Entry 7YEZ (electron microscopy, 3.40 A resolution); this record covers chains A and a of the 22 polymer chains in the assembly.

# Chain A (and a)
Molecule: RNA helicase
Organism: Mammalian orthoreovirus 3
Notes: EC 3.6.4.13; chain a of this document is another copy of the same molecule, construct and numbering; everything in this record applies to it too
UniProt: C9E874 (C9E874_9REOV); residue numbers follow UniProt; this construct covers 1-1275
Amino-acid sequence (1275 residues; row label = number of the first residue in the row):
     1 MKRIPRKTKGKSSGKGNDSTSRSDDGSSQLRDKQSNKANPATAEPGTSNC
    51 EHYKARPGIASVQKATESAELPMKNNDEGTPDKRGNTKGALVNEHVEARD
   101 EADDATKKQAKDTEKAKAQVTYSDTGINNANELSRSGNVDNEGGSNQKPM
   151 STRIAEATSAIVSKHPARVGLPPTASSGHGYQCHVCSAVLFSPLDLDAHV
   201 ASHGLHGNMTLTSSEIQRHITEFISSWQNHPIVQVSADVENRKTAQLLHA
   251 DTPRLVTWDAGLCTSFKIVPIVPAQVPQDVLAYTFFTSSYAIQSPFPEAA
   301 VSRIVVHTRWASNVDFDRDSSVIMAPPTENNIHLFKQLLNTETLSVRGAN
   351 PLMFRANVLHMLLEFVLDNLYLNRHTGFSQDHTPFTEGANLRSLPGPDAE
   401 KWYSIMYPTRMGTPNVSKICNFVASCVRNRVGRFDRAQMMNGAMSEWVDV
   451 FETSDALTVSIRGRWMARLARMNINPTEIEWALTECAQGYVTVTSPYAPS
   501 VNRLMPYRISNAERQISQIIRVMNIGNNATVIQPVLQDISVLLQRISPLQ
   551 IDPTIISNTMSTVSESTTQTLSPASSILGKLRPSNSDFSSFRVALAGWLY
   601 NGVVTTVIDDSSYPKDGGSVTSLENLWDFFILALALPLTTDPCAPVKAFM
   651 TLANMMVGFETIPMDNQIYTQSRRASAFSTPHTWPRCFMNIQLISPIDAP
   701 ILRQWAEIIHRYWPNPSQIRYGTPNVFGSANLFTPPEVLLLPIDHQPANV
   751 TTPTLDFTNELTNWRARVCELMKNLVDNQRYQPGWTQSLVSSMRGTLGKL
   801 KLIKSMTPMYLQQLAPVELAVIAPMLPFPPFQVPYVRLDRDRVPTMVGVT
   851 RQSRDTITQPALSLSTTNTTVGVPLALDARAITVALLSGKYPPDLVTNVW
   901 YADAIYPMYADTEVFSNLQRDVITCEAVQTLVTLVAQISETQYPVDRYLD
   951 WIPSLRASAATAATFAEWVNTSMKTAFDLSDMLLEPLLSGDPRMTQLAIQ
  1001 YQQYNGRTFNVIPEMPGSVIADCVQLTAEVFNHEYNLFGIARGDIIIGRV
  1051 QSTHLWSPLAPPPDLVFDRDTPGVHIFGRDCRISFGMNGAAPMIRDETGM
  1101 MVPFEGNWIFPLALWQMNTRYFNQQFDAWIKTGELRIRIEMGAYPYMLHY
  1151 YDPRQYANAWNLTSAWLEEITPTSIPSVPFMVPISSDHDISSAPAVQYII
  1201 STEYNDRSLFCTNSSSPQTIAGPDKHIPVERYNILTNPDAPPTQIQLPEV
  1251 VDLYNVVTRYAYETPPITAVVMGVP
Unresolved in the structure: 1-146, 1275 (chain a: 1-179, 209-216)

# Interface between chain A and chain a
Residue-residue contacts (99; chain A residue first):
  Ala167(A) with Thr568(a)
  Val169(A) with Leu571(a), hydrophobic
  Gly170(A) with Ser622(a), hydrogen bond (backbone-side chain); Glu624(a)
  Leu171(A) with Glu624(a)
  Pro172(A) with Ser622(a); Asn625(a)
  Thr174(A) with Asp616(a)
  Gln228(A) with Thr568(a), hydrogen bond
  Gln234(A) with Thr567(a); Thr568(a); Gln569(a)
  Asn241(A) with Val563(a)
  Leu339(A) with Pro893(a); Asp894(a)
  Leu352(A) with Val896(a), hydrophobic
  Met353(A) with Asp894(a)
  Gly526(A) with Lys799(a), hydrogen bond (backbone-side chain)
  Asn527(A) with Ser791(a); Ser792(a); Gly795(a); Thr796(a)
  Thr530(A) with Val563(a); Ser564(a)
  Val607(A) with Gln787(a)
  Asp610(A) with Thr786(a), hydrogen bond
  Tyr669(A) with Gln779(a), hydrogen bond (side chain-backbone); Arg780(a); Gln782(a), hydrogen bond (side chain-backbone); Pro783(a), hydrophobic
  Arg673(A) with Pro783(a)
  Ser676(A) with Thr786(a)
  Ala677(A) with Gln779(a), hydrogen bond (backbone-side chain)
  Phe678(A) with Gln779(a)
  Ser679(A) with Gln779(a), hydrogen bond; Ser788(a)
  Thr680(A) with Asn778(a), hydrogen bond (side chain-backbone); Gln779(a)
  His682(A) with Asn778(a); Arg780(a)
  Thr683(A) with Gln779(a)
  Thr845(A) with Asp777(a)
  Met846(A) with Arg794(a)
  Arg851(A) with Leu802(a), hydrogen bond (side chain-backbone)
  Gln852(A) with Leu755(a); Leu802(a)
  Arg854(A) with Leu755(a); Phe757(a)
  Thr867(A) with Leu802(a)
  Thr870(A) with Ser791(a); Arg794(a), hydrogen bond; Gly795(a)
  Gly872(A) with Ser791(a), hydrogen bond (backbone-side chain)
  Pro874(A) with Gln787(a)
  Leu955(A) with Leu895(a)
  Arg956(A) with Asn749(a), hydrogen bond; Val750(a); Thr751(a)
  Ala957(A) with Thr751(a), hydrogen bond (backbone-side chain)
  Ala959(A) with Thr754(a); Lys804(a); Met806(a), hydrophobic
  Ala960(A) with Met806(a); Tyr891(a)
  Thr961(A) with Pro893(a)
  Ala963(A) with Lys804(a)
  Thr964(A) with Pro893(a)
  Ser989(A) with Lys804(a)
  Gly990(A) with Lys804(a)
  Asp991(A) with Thr754(a), hydrogen bond
  Arg993(A) with Thr751(a), hydrogen bond (side chain-backbone); Thr752(a), hydrogen bond (side chain-backbone); Pro753(a); Thr754(a), hydrogen bond
  Cys1081(A) with Met1272(a)
  Arg1082(A) with Thr492(a), hydrogen bond; Val493(a)
  Phe1085(A) with Pro496(a), hydrophobic; Tyr497(a)
  Ala1113(A) with Pro1275(a)
  Leu1114(A) with Pro1275(a)
  Met1117(A) with Trp227(a); Val899(a), hydrophobic; Val1274(a)
  Asn1118(A) with Ser226(a), hydrogen bond; Met1272(a); Gly1273(a), hydrogen bond (side chain-backbone)
  Thr1119(A) with Ser226(a)
  Arg1120(A) with Ser187(a); Val189(a); Ser226(a), hydrogen bond (backbone-backbone); Trp227(a); Gln228(a); Asn229(a), hydrogen bond
  Tyr1121(A) with Ser187(a); Ser226(a), hydrogen bond (backbone-backbone)
  Gln1124(A) with Gln182(a), hydrogen bond; Ser187(a)
  Gln1125(A) with His184(a), hydrogen bond (side chain-backbone)
Other interface residues (no listed pair), chain A (69 interface residues in all): Asn528, Ile608, Ile668, Asp855, Thr866, Val873, Ser958, Gln1116, Phe1122, Pro1172
Other interface residues (no listed pair), chain a (72 interface residues in all): Cys183, Val185, Glu480, Thr484, Lys615, Leu623, Asp756, Tyr781, Gly784, Trp785, Val790, Asn898, Ala902, Val1270

# Overview
The interface between chain A and chain a involves 69 residues on one side and 72 on the other, with 26
hydrogen bonds. Polar contacts include Gly170(A)-Ser622(a), Gln228(A)-Thr568(a) and Gly526(A)-Lys799(a).
Both chains are RNA helicase (Mammalian orthoreovirus 3). Entry 7YEZ (In situ structure of polymerase complex
of mammalian reovirus in the reloaded state) was determined by electron microscopy (same publication as 7YED,
7YEV, 7YF0 and 7YFE).
